Entry 8HQ2 (X-ray diffraction, 2.93 A resolution); this record covers chains A and D.

# Chain A
Name: Disintegrin and metalloproteinase domain-containing protein 22
Source organism: Homo sapiens
UniProtKB: Q9P0K1 (ADA22_HUMAN); residues 233-718 here = UniProt positions 233-718
Chain sequence (486 residues; row label = number of the first residue in the row):
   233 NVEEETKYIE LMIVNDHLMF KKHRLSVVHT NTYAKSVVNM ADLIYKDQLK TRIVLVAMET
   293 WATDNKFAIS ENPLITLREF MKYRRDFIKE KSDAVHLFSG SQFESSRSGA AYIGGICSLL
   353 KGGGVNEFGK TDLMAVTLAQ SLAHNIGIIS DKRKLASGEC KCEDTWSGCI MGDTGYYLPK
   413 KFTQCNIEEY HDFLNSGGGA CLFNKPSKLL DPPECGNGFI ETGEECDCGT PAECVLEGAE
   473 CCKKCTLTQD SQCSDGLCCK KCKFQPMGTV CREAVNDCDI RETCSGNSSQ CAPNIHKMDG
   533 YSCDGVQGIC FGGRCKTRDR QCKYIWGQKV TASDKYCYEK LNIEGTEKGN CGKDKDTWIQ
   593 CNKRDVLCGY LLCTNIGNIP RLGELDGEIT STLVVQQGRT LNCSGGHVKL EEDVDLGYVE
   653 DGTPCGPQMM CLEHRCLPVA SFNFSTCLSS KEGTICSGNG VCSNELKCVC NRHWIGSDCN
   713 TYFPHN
Disordered / not traced: 717-718
Disulfide bonds: Cys349-Cys433, Cys392-Cys417, Cys394-Cys401, Cys447-Cys477, Cys458-Cys474, Cys460-Cys466, Cys473-Cys494, Cys485-Cys491, Cys490-Cys516, Cys503-Cys523, Cys510-Cys542, Cys535-Cys547, Cys554-Cys605, Cys569-Cys635, Cys583-Cys593, Cys600-Cys663, Cys657-Cys668, Cys679-Cys694, Cys688-Cys700, Cys702-Cys711
Glycans and other covalent adducts: N-acetylglucosamine (NAG) linked to Asn519, Asn634, Asn675
Swiss-Prot annotation at these positions:
  - glycosylation (N-linked (GlcNAc...) asparagine): Asn519, Asn634, Asn675
  - natural variant: Cys401 (C401Y: In DEE61; uncertain significance)

# Chain D
Name: Leucine-rich glioma-inactivated protein 1
Source organism: Homo sapiens
UniProtKB: O95970 (LGI1_HUMAN); residue numbers follow UniProt; this construct covers 39-557
Chain sequence (526 residues; each row starts with the number of its first residue):
    32 HHHHHHHKPK CPAVCTCTKD NALCENARSI PRTVPPDVIS LSFVRSGFTE ISEGSFNATP
    92 SLQLLLFTSN SFDVISDDAF IGLPHLEYLF IENNNIKSIS RHTFRGLKSL IHLSLANNNL
   152 QTLPKDIFKG LDSLTNVDLR GNSFNCDCKL KWLVEWLGHT NATVEDIYCE GPPEYKKRKI
   212 NSLSSKDFDC IITEFAKSQD LPYQSLSIDT FSYLNDEYVV IAQPFTGKCI FLEWDHVEKT
   272 FRNYDNITGT STVVCKPIVI ETQLYVIVAQ LFGGSHIYKR DSFANKFIKI QDIEILKIRK
   332 PNDIETFKIE NNWYFVVADS SKAGFTTIYK WNGNGFYSHQ SLHAWYRDTD VEYLEIVRTP
   392 QTLRTPHLIL SSSSQRPVIY QWNKATQLFT NQTDIPNMED VYAVKHFSVK GDVYICLTRF
   452 IGDSKVMKWG GSSFQDIQRM PSQGSMVFQP LQINNYQYAI LGSDYSFTQV YNWDAEKAKF
   512 VKFQELNVQA PRSFTHVSIN KRNFLFASSF KGNTQIYKHV IVDLSA
Disordered / not traced: 32-40, 557
Disulfide bonds: Cys42-Cys48, Cys46-Cys55, Cys177-Cys200, Cys179-Cys221, Cys260-Cys286
Glycans and other covalent adducts: N-acetylglucosamine (NAG) linked to Asn192, Asn277, Asn422
Construct notes: expression tag (32-38); engineered mutation Asn88 (Leu in O95970), Ala89 (Phe in O95970), Gln474 (Arg in O95970)
Swiss-Prot annotation at these positions:
  - glycosylation (N-linked (GlcNAc...) asparagine): Asn192, Asn277, Asn422
  - natural variant: Cys42 (C42G: In ETL1; C42R: In ETL1), Cys46 (C46R: In ETL1), Ala110 (A110D: In ETL1), Ile122 (I122K: In ETL1), Glu123 (E123K: In ETL1), Arg136 (R136W: In ETL1), Ser145 (S145R: In ETL1), Leu154 (L154P: In ETL1), Cys200 (C200R: In ETL1), Leu232 (L232P: In ETL1), Ile298 (I298T: In ETL1), Phe318 (F318C: In ETL1), 3 further natural variant entries in UniProt
  - mutagenesis: Asn192 (N192Q: Affects glycosylation; when associated with Q-277 and Q-422. Loss of protein secretion; when associated with Q-277 and Q-422), Asn277 (N277Q: Affects glycosylation; when associated with Q-192 and Q-422. Loss of protein secretion; when associated with Q-192 and Q-422), Asn422 (N422Q: Affects glycosylation; when associated with Q-192 and Q-277. Loss of protein secretion; when associated with Q-192 and Q-277)

# Interface between chain A and chain D
Residue-residue contacts (37):
  Gln334(A) with Lys353(D); Trp376(D), hydrogen bond (side chain-backbone); Tyr377(D)
  Phe335(A) with Lys353(D), hydrogen bond (backbone-side chain)
  Glu336(A) with Trp376(D)
  Ser337(A) with Lys353(D); Trp376(D), hydrogen bond (backbone-side chain)
  Ser338(A) with Lys353(D); Ala354(D); Trp376(D)
  Arg339(A) with Lys353(D)
  Ser340(A) with Arg378(D)
  Glu359(A) with Lys353(D), salt bridge; Arg378(D), salt bridge
  Lys362(A) with Ser405(D); Asp431(D), salt bridge
  Leu365(A) with Arg378(D)
  Lys393(A) with Phe303(D)
  Thr397(A) with Ser282(D), hydrogen bond; Phe303(D)
  Trp398(A) with Leu237(D), hydrophobic; Pro255(D), hydrophobic; Ser282(D); Val284(D), hydrophobic; Leu302(D)
  Asp405(A) with Arg330(D), salt bridge; Lys331(D)
  Thr406(A) with Ser351(D); Ser352(D); Arg378(D), hydrogen bond
  Gly407(A) with Lys331(D); Ser351(D)
  Tyr408(A) with Ser351(D), hydrogen bond (backbone-side chain); Thr380(D); Tyr433(D); Met477(D)
  Tyr409(A) with Leu237(D)
Other interface residues (no listed pair), chain A (21 interface residues in all): Lys254, Gly361, Gly400
Other interface residues (no listed pair), chain D (24 interface residues in all): Thr281, Thr283, Asn333, Phe541

# In short
21 residues of chain A face 24 of chain D across their interface; the contacts include 6 hydrogen bonds and 4
salt bridges. Polar pairs include Glu359(A)-Lys353(D), Glu359(A)-Arg378(D) and Lys362(A)-Asp431(D). From
UniProt: 3 mutagenesis sites on chain D.
Chain A is Disintegrin and metalloproteinase domain-containing protein 22 and chain D is Leucine-rich
glioma-inactivated protein 1, both from Homo sapiens; the structure, Crystal structure of human ADAM22 in
complex with human LGI1 mutant, was determined by X-ray diffraction.
